Entry 6VLR (electron microscopy, 4.42 A resolution (low resolution: residue-level contacts below are approximate; hydrogen-bond / salt-bridge calls are withheld)); this record covers chains A and N of the 14 polymer chains in the assembly.

# Chain A
Name: Envelope glycoprotein gp120
Organism: Human immunodeficiency virus 1
UniProt: Q2N0S6 (Q2N0S6_9HIV1); the construct lacks a stretch of the UniProt sequence and is renumbered around it, so the offset changes along the chain: 31-137 = UniProt 30-136; 152-185 = UniProt 143-176; 188-309 = UniProt 187-308; 312-323 = UniProt 309-320; 2 more segments
Amino-acid sequence (475 residues; numbered 31 to 507 plus 16 insertion-coded residues; 18 numbers in that range are skipped by the numbering (no residue carries them; nothing is unmodelled there); the number before each row is that of its first residue; a row labelled like 151A-151E holds insertion residues (151A, then the next letters in order)):
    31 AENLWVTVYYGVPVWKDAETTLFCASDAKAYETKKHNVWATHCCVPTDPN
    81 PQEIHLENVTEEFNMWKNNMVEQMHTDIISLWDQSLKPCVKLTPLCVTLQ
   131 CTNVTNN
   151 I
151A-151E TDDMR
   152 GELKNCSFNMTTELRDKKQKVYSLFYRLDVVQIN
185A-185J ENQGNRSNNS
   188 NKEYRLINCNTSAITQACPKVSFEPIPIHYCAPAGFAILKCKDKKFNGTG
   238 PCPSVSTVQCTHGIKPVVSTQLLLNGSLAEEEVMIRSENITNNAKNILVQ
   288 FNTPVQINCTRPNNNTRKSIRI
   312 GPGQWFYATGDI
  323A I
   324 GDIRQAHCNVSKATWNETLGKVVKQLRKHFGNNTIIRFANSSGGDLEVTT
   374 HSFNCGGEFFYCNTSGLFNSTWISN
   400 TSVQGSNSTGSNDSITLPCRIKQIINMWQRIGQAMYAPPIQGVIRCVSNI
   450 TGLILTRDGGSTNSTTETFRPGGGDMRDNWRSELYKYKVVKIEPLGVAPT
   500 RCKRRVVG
Disordered / not traced: 31-34, 59-66, 151A-151E, 185B-185J, 400-410, 459-462, 504-507
Differences from the reference sequence: conflict Lys64 (Glu63 in Q2N0S6), Cys73 (Ala72 in Q2N0S6), Trp316 (Ala313 in Q2N0S6), Asn332 (Thr330 in Q2N0S6), Cys501 (Ala498 in Q2N0S6)
Disulfides: Cys54-Cys74, Cys119-Cys205, Cys126-Cys196, Cys131-Cys157, Cys218-Cys247, Cys228-Cys239, Cys296-Cys331, Cys378-Cys445, Cys385-Cys418
Covalent attachments: N-acetylglucosamine (NAG) linked to Asn88, Asn133, Asn156, Asn262, Asn301, Asn386, Asn392, Asn448; glycan linked to Asn137, Asn332
Residues lining bound ligands:
  - N-acetylglucosamine (NAG; 2-acetamido-2-deoxy-beta-D-glucopyranose), molecule 1: Ser158, Phe159, Asn160, Lys171
  - N-acetylglucosamine (NAG), molecule 2: Phe233, Asn234, Thr236

# Chain N
Name: RM20E1 Fab Kappa Chain
Organism: Macaca mulatta
Notes: antibody fragment or engineered binder
Amino-acid sequence (112 residues; each row starts with the number of its first residue; a row labelled like 27A-27E holds insertion residues (27A, then the next letters in order)):
     1 DVVMTQSPLSLPITPGQPASISCRSSQ
27A-27E SLVHN
    28 NGNTYLTWYQQRPGQPPRRLIYQVSNRDSGVPDRFIGSGAGTDFTLKISR
    78 VESEDVGIYYCGQITDFPYSFGQGTKVDIK
Disulfides: Cys23-Cys88

# Interface between chain A and chain N
Contacting residue pairs (8; chain A residue first):
  Gln82(A) - Asn28(N)
  Gln82(A) - Gly29(N)
  Gln82(A) - Asn30(N)
  Glu83(A) - Gly29(N)
  Ile84(A) - Asn27E(N)
  Ile84(A) - Asn28(N)
  His85(A) - Asn27E(N)
  Glu87(A) - Asn27E(N)
Other interface residues (no listed pair), chain N (5 interface residues in all): His27D
From the paper, about this interface:
  - epitope / paratope residues, chain A: His85(A)

# In short
Chain A and chain N each contribute 5 residues to their interface. Ligands of chain A: N-acetylglucosamine.
Covalently linked N-acetylglucosamine: at Asn88(A), Asn133(A), Asn156(A), Asn262(A), Asn301(A) and Asn386(A)
and 2 more. From the paper: the epitope/paratope residue His85(A).
Here chain A is Envelope glycoprotein gp120 (Human immunodeficiency virus 1) and chain N is RM20E1 Fab Kappa
Chain (Macaca mulatta). Entry 6VLR (BG505 SOSIP.v5.2 in complex with rhesus macaque Fab RM20E1 and PGT122 Fab)
was determined by electron microscopy (same publication as 6VOR, 6VSR, 6VO1 and 6VN0).
